PDB entry 6QNU | electron microscopy, 3.80 A resolution | chains C and E of the 5 polymer chains in the assembly

# Chain C
Name: Fiber protein
Source organism: Human adenovirus B serotype 3
UniProtKB: P04501 (SPIKE_ADE03); residue numbers follow UniProt; this construct covers 130-318
Sequence (189 residues; row label = number of the first residue in the row):
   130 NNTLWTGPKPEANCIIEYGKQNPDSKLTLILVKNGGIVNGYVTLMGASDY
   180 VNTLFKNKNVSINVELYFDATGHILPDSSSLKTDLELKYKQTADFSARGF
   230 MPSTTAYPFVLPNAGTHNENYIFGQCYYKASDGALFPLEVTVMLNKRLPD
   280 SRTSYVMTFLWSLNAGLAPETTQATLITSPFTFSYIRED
Unresolved in the structure: 220-224, 240-244

# Chain E
Name: Desmoglein-2
Source organism: Homo sapiens
UniProtKB: Q14126 (DSG2_HUMAN); residues 108-331 here correspond to UniProt positions 157-380 (UniProt number = residue number + 49)
Sequence (224 residues; each row starts with the number of its first residue):
   108 PVFTQDVFVGSVEELSAAHTLVMKINATDADEPNTLNSKISYRIVSLEPA
   158 YPPVFYLNKDTGEIYTTSVTLDREEHSSYTLTVEARDGNGEVTDKPVKQA
   208 QVQIRILDVNDNIPVVENKVLEGMVEENQVNVEVTRIKVFDADEIGSDNW
   258 LANFTFASGNEGGYFHIETDAQTNEGIVTLIKEVDYEEMKNLDFSVIVAN
   308 KAAFHKSIRSKYKPTPIPIKVKVK
Unresolved in the structure: 135-145, 194-205, 225-227, 234-237, 292-298

# Chain C / chain E interface
Residue-residue contacts (14; chain C residue first):
  Glu146(C) with Tyr163(E); Thr174(E)
  Tyr147(C) with His126(E); Tyr163(E)
  Gly148(C) with Tyr163(E)
  Tyr179(C) with Thr174(E); Ser175(E)
  Leu183(C) with Ser175(E)
  Asn186(C) with Val176(E)
  Lys187(C) with Asp179(E), salt bridge
  Asn188(C) with Thr177(E), hydrogen bond (backbone-side chain)
  Val189(C) with Ser175(E)
  Ser190(C) with Ala125(E); Ser175(E), hydrogen bond (backbone-backbone)
Interface residues without a listed pair, chain C (12 interface residues in all): Asn192, Asn293
Interface residues without a listed pair, chain E (13 interface residues in all): Leu122, Pro159, Pro160, Asn165, Lys318
The authors on this interface:
  - interface residues, chain C: Glu146(C)
  - hot spots on chain C (mutagenesis) - N186D (more than 80%), V189G (more than 80%), L296R (more than 80%): decreased binding to DSG2 (citing earlier work)
  - hot spots on chain C (mutagenesis) - F265L: abolished binding to DSG2 (citing earlier work)

# In short
12 residues of chain C face 13 of chain E across their interface; the contacts include 2 hydrogen bonds and 1
salt bridge. Among the polar pairs are Lys187(C)-Asp179(E), Asn188(C)-Thr177(E) and Ser190(C)-Ser175(E). From
the paper: N186D, V189G and L296R of chain C reduce binding to DSG2; the interface residue Glu146(C).
Here chain C is Fiber protein (Human adenovirus B serotype 3) and chain E is Desmoglein-2 (Homo sapiens).
Entry 6QNU (Human Adenovirus type 3 fiber knob in complex with two copies of Desmoglein-2) was determined by
electron microscopy together with 6QNT from the same study.
